6VVX - chains D and E of the 10 polymer chains in the assembly; structure by electron microscopy, 3.39 A resolution.

== Chain D ==
Molecule: DNA-directed RNA polymerase subunit beta'
From: Mycobacterium tuberculosis
Notes: EC 2.7.7.6
UniProtKB: A5U053 (RPOC_MYCTA); residue numbers follow UniProt; this construct covers 1-1316
Sequence (1326 residues; each row starts with the number of its first residue; numbers below 1 keep their minus sign (Gly-1 is residue -1)):
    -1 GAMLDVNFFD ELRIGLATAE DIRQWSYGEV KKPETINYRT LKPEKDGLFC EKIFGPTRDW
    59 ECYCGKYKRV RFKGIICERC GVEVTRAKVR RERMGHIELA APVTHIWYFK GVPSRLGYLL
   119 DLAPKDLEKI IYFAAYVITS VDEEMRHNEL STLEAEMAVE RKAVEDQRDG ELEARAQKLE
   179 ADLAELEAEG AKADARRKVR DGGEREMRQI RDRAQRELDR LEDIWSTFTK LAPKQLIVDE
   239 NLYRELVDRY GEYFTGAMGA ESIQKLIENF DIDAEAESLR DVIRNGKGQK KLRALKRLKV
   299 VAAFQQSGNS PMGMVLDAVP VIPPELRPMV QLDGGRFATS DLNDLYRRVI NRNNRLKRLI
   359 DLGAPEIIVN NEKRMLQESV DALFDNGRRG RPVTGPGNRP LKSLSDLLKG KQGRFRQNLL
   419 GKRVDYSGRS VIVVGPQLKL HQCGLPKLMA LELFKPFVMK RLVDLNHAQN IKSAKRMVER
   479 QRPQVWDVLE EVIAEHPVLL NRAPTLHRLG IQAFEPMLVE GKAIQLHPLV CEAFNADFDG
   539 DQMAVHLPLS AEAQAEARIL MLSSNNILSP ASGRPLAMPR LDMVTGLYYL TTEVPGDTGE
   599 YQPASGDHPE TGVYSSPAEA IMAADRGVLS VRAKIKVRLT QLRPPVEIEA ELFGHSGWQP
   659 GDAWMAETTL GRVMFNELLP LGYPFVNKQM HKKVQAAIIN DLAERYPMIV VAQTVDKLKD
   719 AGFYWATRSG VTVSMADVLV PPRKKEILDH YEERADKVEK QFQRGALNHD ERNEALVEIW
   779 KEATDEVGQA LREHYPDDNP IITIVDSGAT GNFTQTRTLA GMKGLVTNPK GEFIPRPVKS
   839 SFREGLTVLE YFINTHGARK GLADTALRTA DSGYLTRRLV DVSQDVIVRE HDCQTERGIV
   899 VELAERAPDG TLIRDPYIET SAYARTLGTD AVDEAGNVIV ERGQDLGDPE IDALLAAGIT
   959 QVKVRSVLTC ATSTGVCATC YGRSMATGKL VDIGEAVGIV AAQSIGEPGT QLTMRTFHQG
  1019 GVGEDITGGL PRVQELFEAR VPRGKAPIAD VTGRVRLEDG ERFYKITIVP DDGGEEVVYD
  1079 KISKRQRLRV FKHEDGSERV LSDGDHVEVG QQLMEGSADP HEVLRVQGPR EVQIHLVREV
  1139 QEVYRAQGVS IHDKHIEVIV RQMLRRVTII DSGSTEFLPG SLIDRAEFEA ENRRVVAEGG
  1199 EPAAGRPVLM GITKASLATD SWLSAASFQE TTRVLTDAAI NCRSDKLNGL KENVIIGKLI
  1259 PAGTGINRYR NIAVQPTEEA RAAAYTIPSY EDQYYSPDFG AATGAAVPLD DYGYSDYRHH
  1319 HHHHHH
Not modelled in the structure: 1013-1024, 1091-1096, 1283-1324
Construct notes: expression tag (-1 to 0, 1317-1324)
Swiss-Prot annotation at these positions:
  - binding site (Zn(2+)): Cys60, Cys62, Cys75, Cys78, Cys891, Cys968, Cys975, Cys978
  - binding site (Mg(2+)): Asp535, Asp537, Asp539
Metal / ion sites: Zn2+ site 1: Cys60, Tyr61, Cys62, Cys78; Mg2+: Asp535, Asp537, Asp539; Zn2+ site 2: Cys891, Cys968, Cys975, Cys978

== Chain E ==
Molecule: DNA-directed RNA polymerase subunit omega
From: Mycobacterium tuberculosis
Notes: EC 2.7.7.6
UniProtKB: A0A0T9N9K3 (A0A0T9N9K3_MYCTX); residues 2-110 here correspond to UniProt positions 41-149 (UniProt number = residue number + 39)
Sequence (110 residues; numbered 1 to 110; the number before each row is that of its first residue):
     1 GSISQSDASL AAVPAVDQFD PSSGASGGYD TPLGITNPPI DELLDRVSSK YALVIYAAKR
    61 ARQINDYYNQ LGEGILEYVG PLVEPGLQEK PLSIALREIH ADLLEHTEGE
Not modelled in the structure: 1-26, 110
Construct notes: expression tag (1)

== How chain D and chain E interact ==
Contacting residue pairs - 64 pairs, chain D then chain E:
  His439(D) - Leu33(E)  hydrogen bond (side chain-backbone)
  Arg459(D) - Gln88(E)  hydrogen bond
  Val490(D) - Lys90(E)  hydrogen bond (backbone-side chain)
  Ala492(D) - Lys90(E)  hydrogen bond (backbone-side chain)
  Glu493(D) - Ile35(E)
  Glu493(D) - Lys90(E)
  His494(D) - Lys90(E)
  Glu513(D) - Ile35(E)  hydrogen bond (side chain-backbone)
  Glu550(D) - Ala58(E)
  Glu550(D) - Arg62(E)  salt bridge
  Glu554(D) - Val54(E)
  Arg556(D) - Ile35(E)  hydrogen bond (side chain-backbone)
  Arg556(D) - Asn37(E)
  Arg556(D) - Leu92(E)
  Arg556(D) - Leu96(E)
  Ile557(D) - Leu53(E)  hydrophobic
  Ile557(D) - Val54(E)  hydrophobic
  Leu558(D) - Lys50(E)
  Leu558(D) - Tyr51(E)  hydrophobic
  Leu558(D) - Val54(E)  hydrophobic
  Asn563(D) - Ile40(E)
  Pro705(D) - Asp41(E)
  Met706(D) - Asp41(E)  hydrogen bond (backbone-side chain)
  Ile707(D) - Tyr29(E)  hydrophobic
  Ile707(D) - Asp41(E)  hydrogen bond (backbone-side chain)
  Val708(D) - Tyr29(E)  hydrophobic
  Gln711(D) - Asp30(E)
  Gln711(D) - Thr31(E)  hydrogen bond (side chain-backbone)
  Asp990(D) - Ser49(E)
  Asp990(D) - Lys50(E)
  Asp990(D) - Tyr51(E)
  Glu993(D) - Tyr51(E)  hydrogen bond
  Gly1261(D) - Tyr51(E)
  Thr1262(D) - Tyr51(E)
  Thr1262(D) - Ile55(E)
  Asn1265(D) - Gly109(E)
  Arg1266(D) - Glu108(E)  salt bridge
  Arg1266(D) - Gly109(E)  hydrogen bond (backbone-backbone)
  Tyr1267(D) - Ser49(E)  hydrogen bond
  Tyr1267(D) - Tyr51(E)  hydrophobic
  Tyr1267(D) - Ala52(E)
  Tyr1267(D) - Ile55(E)
  Arg1268(D) - Lys59(E)  hydrogen bond (backbone-side chain)
  Asn1269(D) - Lys59(E)
  Ile1270(D) - Ala52(E)
  Ile1270(D) - Lys59(E)  hydrogen bond (backbone-side chain)
  Ile1270(D) - His106(E)
  Ile1270(D) - Thr107(E)
  Ala1271(D) - His106(E)
  Ala1271(D) - Thr107(E)  hydrogen bond (backbone-backbone)
  Val1272(D) - Tyr56(E)  hydrophobic
  Val1272(D) - Lys59(E)
  Val1272(D) - Gln63(E)  hydrogen bond (backbone-side chain)
  Val1272(D) - Glu105(E)
  Gln1273(D) - Leu104(E)
  Gln1273(D) - Glu105(E)  hydrogen bond (backbone-backbone)
  Pro1274(D) - Val79(E)  hydrophobic
  Pro1274(D) - Leu82(E)  hydrophobic
  Pro1274(D) - Leu103(E)
  Pro1274(D) - Leu104(E)  hydrophobic
  Thr1275(D) - Leu103(E)  hydrogen bond (side chain-backbone)
  Thr1275(D) - Leu104(E)
  Ala1278(D) - Leu103(E)  hydrophobic
  Arg1279(D) - Val79(E)
Interface residues without a listed pair, chain D (42 interface residues in all): Lys437, Glu489, Ala549, Ala553, Leu560, Lys715, Thr985
Interface residues without a listed pair, chain E (40 interface residues in all): Pro32, Gly34, Thr36, Pro39, Ser48, Arg60, Ser93

== In short ==
42 residues of chain D and 40 residues of chain E are in contact, with 18 hydrogen bonds and 2 salt bridges.
Polar pairs include Glu550(D)-Arg62(E), Arg1266(D)-Glu108(E) and His439(D)-Leu33(E). UniProt lists 8
Zn2+-binding residues and 3 Mg2+-binding residues on chain D.
Chain D is DNA-directed RNA polymerase subunit beta' and chain E is DNA-directed RNA polymerase subunit omega,
both from Mycobacterium tuberculosis; the structure, Mycobacterium tuberculosis WT RNAP transcription
initiation intermediate structure with Sorangicin, was determined by electron microscopy (same publication as
6VVS, 6VVT, 6VVV, 6VVY, 6VVZ and 6VW0).
